Entry 5UN8 (X-ray diffraction, 2.13 A resolution); this record covers chains C and E of the 4 polymer chains in the assembly.

[Chain C]
Molecule: Protein O-GlcNAcase
Organism: Homo sapiens
Notes: EC 3.2.1.169, 3.2.1.-; fragment: and 553-704
UniProtKB: O60502 (OGA_HUMAN); the construct has insertions or renumbered stretches relative to UniProt, so the offset changes along the chain: 60-391 = UniProt 60-391; 534-542 = UniProt 392-400; 553-704 = UniProt 553-704
Amino-acid sequence (504 residues; numbered 59 to 704; 142 numbers in that range are skipped by the numbering (no residue carries them; nothing is unmodelled there); the number before each row is that of its first residue):
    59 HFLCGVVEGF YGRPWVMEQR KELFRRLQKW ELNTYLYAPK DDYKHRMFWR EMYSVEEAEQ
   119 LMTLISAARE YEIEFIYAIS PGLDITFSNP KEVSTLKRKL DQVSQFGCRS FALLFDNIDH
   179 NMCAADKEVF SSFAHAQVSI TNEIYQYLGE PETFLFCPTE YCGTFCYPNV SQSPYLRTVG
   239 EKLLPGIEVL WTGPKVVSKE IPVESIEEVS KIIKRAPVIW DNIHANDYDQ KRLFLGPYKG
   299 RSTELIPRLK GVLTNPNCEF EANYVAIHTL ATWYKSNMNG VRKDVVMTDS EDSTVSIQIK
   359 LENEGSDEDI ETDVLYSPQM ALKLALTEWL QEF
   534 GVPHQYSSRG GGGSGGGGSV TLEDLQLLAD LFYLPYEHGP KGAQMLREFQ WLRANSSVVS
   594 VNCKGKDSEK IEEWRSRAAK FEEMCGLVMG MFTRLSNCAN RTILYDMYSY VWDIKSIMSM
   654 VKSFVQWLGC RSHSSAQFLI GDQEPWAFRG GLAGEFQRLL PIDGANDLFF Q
Unresolved in the structure: 337-372, 534-551, 593-603, 695-704
Differences from the reference sequence: expression tag (59); conflict Asn-175 (Asp in O60502); linker (543-552)
Ligand contacts: N-acetylglucosamine (NAG; 2-acetamido-2-deoxy-beta-D-glucopyranose): Gly-67, Phe-68, Tyr-69, Lys-98, Asp-174, Asn-175, Cys-215, Tyr-219, Thr-250, Val-254, Trp-278, Asn-280, Ala-283, Asp-285, Tyr-286, Asn-313
From the paper describing this entry:
  - binding site for P53 peptide (chain E): Tyr-69, Tyr-219, Phe-223, Val-254, Met-622, Trp-679
  - binding site for P53 peptide: Phe-625, Trp-645, Met-653
  - mutagenesis - F223A, W679A: decreased binding to P53 peptide (chain E)
  - catalytic residues: Asp-174 (citing earlier work)
  - mutagenesis - K98A, Y219F: decreased catalytic activity
  - mutagenesis - D285A: abolished catalytic activity

[Chain E]
Molecule: P53 peptide
Amino-acid sequence (11 residues; each row starts with the number of its first residue):
   144 QLWVDSTPPP G
Unresolved in the structure: 144-145, 153-154
Covalently attached groups: N-acetylglucosamine (NAG) linked to Ser-149

[Interface between chain C and chain E]
Residue-residue contacts (7; chain C residue first):
  Met-622(C) / Val-147(E)  hydrophobic
  Thr-626(C) / Val-147(E)
  Trp-645(C) / Val-147(E)
  Trp-645(C) / Asp-148(E)
  Lys-648(C) / Val-147(E)
  Trp-679(C) / Ser-149(E)
  Trp-679(C) / Thr-150(E)  hydrogen bond
Also at the interface, not in a pair above, chain C (6 interface residues in all): Phe-625

[Overview]
6 residues of chain C face 4 of chain E across their interface, with 1 hydrogen bond. Its one hydrogen-bonded
contact is Trp-679(C)/Thr-150(E). Ligands of chain C: N-acetylglucosamine. From the paper: the catalytic
residue Asp-174(C); F223A and W679A of chain C reduce binding to P53 peptide (chain E); 5 substitutions were
tested in all.
Chain C is Protein O-GlcNAcase (Homo sapiens) and chain E is P53 peptide; the structure, Crystal Structure of
human O-GlcNAcase in complex with glycopeptide p53, was determined by X-ray diffraction, deposited together
with 5TKE and 5UN9.
